PDB entry 5M8D | X-ray diffraction, 2.25 A resolution | chains C and D of the 6 polymer chains in the assembly

[Chain C]
Molecule: Tubulin alpha-1B chain
From: Bos taurus
UniProt: P81947 (TBA1B_BOVIN); residues 1-451 here = UniProt positions 1-451
Chain sequence (451 residues; each row starts with the number of its first residue):
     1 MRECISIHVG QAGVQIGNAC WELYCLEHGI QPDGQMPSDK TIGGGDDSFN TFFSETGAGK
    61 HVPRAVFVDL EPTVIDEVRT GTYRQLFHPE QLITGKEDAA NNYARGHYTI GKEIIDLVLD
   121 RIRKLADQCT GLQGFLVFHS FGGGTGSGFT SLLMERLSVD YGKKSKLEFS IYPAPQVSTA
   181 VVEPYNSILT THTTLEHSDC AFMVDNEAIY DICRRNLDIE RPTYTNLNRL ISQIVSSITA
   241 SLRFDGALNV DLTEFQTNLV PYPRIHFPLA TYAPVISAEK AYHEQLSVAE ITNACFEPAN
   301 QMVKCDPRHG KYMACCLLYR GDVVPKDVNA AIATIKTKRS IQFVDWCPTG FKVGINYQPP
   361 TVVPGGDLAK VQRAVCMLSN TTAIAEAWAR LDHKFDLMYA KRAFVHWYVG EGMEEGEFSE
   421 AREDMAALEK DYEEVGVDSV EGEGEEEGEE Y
Unresolved in the structure: 441-451
Ion coordination: Ca2+: D39, T41, G44, E55
Residues lining bound ligands: GTP (guanosine-5'-triphosphate): G10, Q11, A12, Q15, I16, D69, D98, A99, A100, N101, S140, G142, G143, G144, T145, G146, I171, P173, V177, S178, T179, E183, N206, Y224, L227, N228, I231

[Chain D]
Molecule: Tubulin beta-2B chain
From: Bos taurus
UniProt: Q6B856 (TBB2B_BOVIN); the author numbering skips numbers that UniProt does not, so the offset changes along the chain: 1-42 = UniProt 1-42; 45-360 = UniProt 43-358; 369-455 = UniProt 359-445
Chain sequence (445 residues; row label = number of the first residue in the row; note: 10 numbers in that range are skipped by the numbering (no residue carries them; nothing is unmodelled there)):
     1 MREIVHIQAG QCGNQIGAKF WEVISDEHGI DPTGSYHGDS DL
    45 QLERINVYYN EATGNKYVPR AILVDLEPGT MDSVRSGPFG QIFRPDNFVF GQSGAGNNWA
   105 KGHYTEGAEL VDSVLDVVRK ESESCDCLQG FQLTHSLGGG TGSGMGTLLI SKIREEYPDR
   165 IMNTFSVMPS PKVSDTVVEP YNATLSVHQL VENTDETYCI DNEALYDICF RTLKLTTPTY
   225 GDLNHLVSAT MSGVTTCLRF PGQLNADLRK LAVNMVPFPR LHFFMPGFAP LTSRGSQQYR
   285 ALTVPELTQQ MFDSKNMMAA CDPRHGRYLT VAAIFRGRMS MKEVDEQMLN VQNKNSSYFV
   345 EWIPNNVKTA VCDIPP
   369 RGLKMSATFI GNSTAIQELF KRISEQFTAM FRRKAFLHWY TGEGMDEMEF TEAESNMNDL
   429 VSEYQQYQDA TADEQGEFEE EEGEDEA
Unresolved in the structure: 1, 282-284, 442-455
Ion coordination: Mg2+: Q11 (together with GDP)
Residues lining bound ligands: GDP (guanosine-5'-diphosphate): G10, Q11, C12, G13, Q15, I16, D69, A99, N101, S140, G142, G143, G144, T145, G146, V171, P173, V177, S178, E183, N206, L209, Y224, L227, N228
Swiss-Prot annotation at these positions:
  - motif: M1 to I4 (MREI motif)
  - binding site (GTP): Q11, E71, S140, G144, T145, G146, N206, N228
  - binding site (Mg(2+)): E71
  - modified residue: S40 (Phosphoserine), T57 (Phosphothreonine), K60 (N6-acetyllysine), S174 (Phosphoserine), T287 (Phosphothreonine), T292 (Phosphothreonine), R320 (Omega-N-methylarginine), E448 (5-glutamyl polyglutamate)
  - cross-link (Glycyl lysine isopeptide (Lys-Gly)): K60 (interchain with G-Cter in ubiquitin), K326 (interchain with G-Cter in ubiquitin)
From the paper describing this entry:
  - binding site for the ligand UGI: C241, M259

[Chain C / chain D interface]
Contacting residue pairs - 55 pairs, chain C then chain D:
  Q11(C) - Q247(D)  hydrogen bond
  K96(C) - R2(D)
  K96(C) - D130(D)  salt bridge
  E97(C) - R2(D)  salt bridge
  E97(C) - C131(D)
  E97(C) - R164(D)  salt bridge
  D98(C) - D251(D)
  D98(C) - K254(D)  salt bridge
  A100(C) - R253(D)
  A100(C) - K254(D)
  A100(C) - V257(D)
  N101(C) - K254(D)
  R105(C) - R253(D)
  P175(C) - N349(D)
  S178(C) - K352(D)  hydrogen bond
  T179(C) - Q247(D)
  T179(C) - L248(D)
  T179(C) - N258(D)  hydrogen bond (backbone-side chain)
  A180(C) - N258(D)
  V181(C) - N258(D)  hydrogen bond (backbone-side chain)
  V181(C) - I347(D)  hydrophobic
  V181(C) - P348(D)
  Y210(C) - D329(D)
  E220(C) - K326(D)
  R221(C) - M325(D)
  R221(C) - K326(D)
  R221(C) - D329(D)  salt bridge
  Y224(C) - Q247(D)
  K394(C) - N349(D)  hydrogen bond
  L397(C) - E345(D)
  L397(C) - W346(D)
  L397(C) - P348(D)  hydrophobic
  L397(C) - A440(D)  hydrophobic
  M398(C) - W346(D)  hydrogen bond (backbone-backbone)
  M398(C) - P348(D)
  K401(C) - F262(D)
  K401(C) - W346(D)
  K401(C) - A438(D)
  K401(C) - T439(D)  hydrogen bond (side chain-backbone)
  R402(C) - F262(D)
  A403(C) - P261(D)
  A403(C) - F262(D)  hydrophobic
  F404(C) - V257(D)
  F404(C) - N258(D)
  F404(C) - V260(D)
  F404(C) - P261(D)  hydrogen bond (backbone-backbone)
  F404(C) - T314(D)
  F404(C) - I347(D)  hydrophobic
  H406(C) - V260(D)
  H406(C) - P261(D)  hydrogen bond (side chain-backbone)
  H406(C) - F262(D)
  H406(C) - P263(D)
  W407(C) - A256(D)
  W407(C) - V257(D)
  W407(C) - V260(D)  hydrogen bond (side chain-backbone)
Interface residues without a listed pair, chain C (27 interface residues in all): V182, E411
Interface residues without a listed pair, chain D (30 interface residues in all): N350

[Summary]
27 residues of chain C and 30 residues of chain D are in contact, with 10 hydrogen bonds and 5 salt bridges.
Among the polar pairs are K96(C)-D130(D), E97(C)-R2(D) and E97(C)-R164(D). Ligands of chain C: GTP. Ligands of
chain D: GDP. From the paper: a binding site for the ligand UGI at C241(D) and M259(D).
Chain C is Tubulin alpha-1B chain and chain D is Tubulin beta-2B chain, both from Bos taurus; the structure,
Tubulin MTD265-R1 complex, was determined by X-ray diffraction (same publication as 5JHA, 5JHB, 5M7E, 5M7G and
5M8G).
